Entry 4KNG (X-ray diffraction, 2.50 A resolution); this record covers chains A and M of the 6 polymer chains in the assembly.

== Chain A ==
Molecule: Leucine-rich repeat-containing G-protein coupled receptor 5
Source organism: Homo sapiens
Notes: fragment: extracellular domain
UniProt: O75473 (LGR5_HUMAN); numbering as in UniProt (aligned over 32-557)
Amino-acid sequence (531 residues; each row starts with the number of its first residue):
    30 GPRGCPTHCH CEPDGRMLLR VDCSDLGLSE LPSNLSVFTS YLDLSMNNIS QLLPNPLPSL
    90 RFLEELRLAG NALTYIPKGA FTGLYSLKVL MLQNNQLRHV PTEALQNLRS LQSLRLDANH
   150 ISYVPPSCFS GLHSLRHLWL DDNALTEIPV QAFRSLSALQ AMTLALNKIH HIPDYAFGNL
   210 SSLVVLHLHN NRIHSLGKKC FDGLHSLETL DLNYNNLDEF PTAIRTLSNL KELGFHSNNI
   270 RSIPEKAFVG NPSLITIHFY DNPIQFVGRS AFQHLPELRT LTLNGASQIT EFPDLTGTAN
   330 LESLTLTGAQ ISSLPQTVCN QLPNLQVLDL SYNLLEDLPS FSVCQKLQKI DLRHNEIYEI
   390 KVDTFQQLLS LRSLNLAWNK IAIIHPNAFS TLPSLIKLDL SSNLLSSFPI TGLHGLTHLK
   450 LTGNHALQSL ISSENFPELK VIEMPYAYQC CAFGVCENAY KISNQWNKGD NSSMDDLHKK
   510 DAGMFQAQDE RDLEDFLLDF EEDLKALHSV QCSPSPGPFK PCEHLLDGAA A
Not modelled in the structure: 484-536, 544-560
Disulfides: Cys34-Cys40, Cys38-Cys52, Cys348-Cys373, Cys479-Cys541
Covalently attached groups: N-acetylglucosamine (NAG) linked to Asn208
Differences from the reference sequence: expression tag (30-31, 558-560)
Metal / ion sites: Ni2+: His199, His223 (shared with 1 residue of chain B)
Swiss-Prot annotation at these positions:
  - glycosylation (N-linked (GlcNAc...) asparagine): Asn63, Asn77, Asn208, Asn500
What the authors report for this chain:
  - conformationally variable residues (order/disorder transition): Gly483 to His537

== Chain M ==
Molecule: R-spondin-1
Source organism: Homo sapiens
Notes: fragment: furin repeats
UniProt: Q2MKA7 (RSPO1_HUMAN); residue numbers follow UniProt; this construct covers 35-144
Amino-acid sequence (115 residues; each row starts with the number of its first residue):
    33 GPEGSQACAK GCELCSEVNG CLKCSPKLFI LLERNDIRQV GVCLPSCPPG YFDARNPDMN
    93 KCIKCKIEHC EACFSHNFCT KCKEGLYLHK GRCYPACPEG SSAANGTMEC SSAAA
Not modelled in the structure: 33-39, 133-138, 144-147
Disulfides: Cys40-Cys47, Cys44-Cys53, Cys56-Cys75, Cys79-Cys94, Cys97-Cys105, Cys102-Cys111, Cys114-Cys125, Cys129-Cys142
Differences from the reference sequence: expression tag (33-34, 145-147)
Swiss-Prot annotation at these positions:
  - glycosylation: Asn137 (N-linked (GlcNAc...) asparagine)
What the authors report for this chain:
  - disease-associated variants - I95DEL (citing earlier work)

== Interface between chain A and chain M ==
Pairs across the interface (34; chain A residue first):
  Met75(A) - Pro77(M)  hydrophobic
  Asn123(A) - Lys59(M)
  Gln141(A) - Glu141(M)  hydrogen bond
  Arg144(A) - Asp85(M)  salt bridge
  Arg144(A) - Arg87(M)
  Asp146(A) - Arg87(M)  salt bridge
  Ala147(A) - Lys59(M)
  Ala147(A) - Arg87(M)
  Arg165(A) - Leu120(M)
  Arg165(A) - Glu141(M)  salt bridge
  His166(A) - Phe110(M)
  His166(A) - Thr112(M)  hydrogen bond
  Trp168(A) - Phe106(M)  hydrophobic
  Asp170(A) - Arg87(M)
  Asp171(A) - Lys59(M)
  Gln189(A) - Phe110(M)
  Gln189(A) - Lys122(M)
  Gln189(A) - Gly123(M)
  Ala190(A) - Phe106(M)  hydrophobic
  Ala190(A) - Phe110(M)  hydrophobic
  Met191(A) - Phe106(M)
  Thr192(A) - Phe106(M)
  Leu195(A) - Asn88(M)
  Leu195(A) - Pro89(M)
  Val213(A) - Phe110(M)  hydrophobic
  Val213(A) - Lys122(M)
  Val214(A) - Phe110(M)  hydrophobic
  Asn219(A) - Asn88(M)
  Asn219(A) - Pro89(M)
  Ser235(A) - Lys122(M)
  Glu237(A) - Lys122(M)
  Thr238(A) - Asn109(M)  hydrogen bond
  Glu261(A) - His108(M)  salt bridge
  Glu261(A) - Asn109(M)  hydrogen bond
Other interface residues (no listed pair), chain A (30 interface residues in all): Gln122, Ser142, Asn148, His149, His216, His218, Lys260
Other interface residues (no listed pair), chain M (19 interface residues in all): Ser78, Ser107, Arg124, Ser143
From the paper, about this interface:
  - interface residues, chain M: Phe106(M), Phe110(M)

== In short ==
30 residues of chain A face 19 of chain M across their interface; the contacts include 4 hydrogen bonds and 4
salt bridges. Polar contacts include Arg144(A)-Asp85(M), Asp146(A)-Arg87(M) and Arg165(A)-Glu141(M).
Covalently linked N-acetylglucosamine: at Asn208(A). His199(A) and His223(A) form the Ni2+ site. From the
paper: interface residues Phe106(M) and Phe110(M); conformational variability at Gly483(A).
Chain A is Leucine-rich repeat-containing G-protein coupled receptor 5 and chain M is R-spondin-1, both from
Homo sapiens; the structure, Crystal structure of human LGR5-RSPO1-RNF43, was determined by X-ray diffraction.
